Entry 1LCC (solution NMR); this record covers chains C and A of the 3 polymer chains in the assembly.

Chain C:
Molecule: 11-nt DNA strand
Sequence (11 nucleotides; row label = number of the first residue in the row):
     1 CGCTCACAAT T
Metal / ion sites: Na+ near DT4 (its only coordinating residue here)

Chain A:
Protein: Lac Repressor
Source organism: Escherichia coli
Reference sequence: P03023 (LACI_ECOLI); residue numbers follow UniProt; this construct covers 1-51
Chain sequence (51 residues; each row starts with the number of its first residue):
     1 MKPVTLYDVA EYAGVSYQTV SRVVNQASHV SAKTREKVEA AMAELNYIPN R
UniProt features mapped onto this chain:
  - DNA-binding region: Leu6 to Asn25 (H-T-H motif)
  - mutagenesis: Tyr17 (Y17H: Broadening of specificity), Arg22 (R22N: Recognizes an operator variant)

Interface between chain C and chain A:
Contacting residue pairs - 24 pairs, chain C then chain A:
  DG2(C) with Thr5(A), phosphate contact; Asn50(A), phosphate contact; Arg51(A), phosphate contact
  DC3(C) with Thr5(A), phosphate contact; Leu6(A), phosphate contact; Tyr17(A), base contact; Tyr47(A), phosphate contact; Ile48(A), phosphate contact; Pro49(A), phosphate contact; Asn50(A), phosphate contact; Arg51(A), phosphate contact
  DT4(C) with Leu6(A), phosphate contact; Tyr17(A), base contact; Gln18(A), base contact; Ser21(A), phosphate contact; Val24(A), phosphate contact; Asn25(A), phosphate contact
  DC5(C) with Gln18(A), base contact; Arg22(A), base contact; Gln26(A), base contact
  DA6(C) with Gln18(A), base contact; Arg22(A), base contact; Gln26(A), base contact
  DC7(C) with Arg22(A), base contact
Other interface residues (no listed pair), chain C (7 interface residues in all): DC1
Other interface residues (no listed pair), chain A (15 interface residues in all): Pro3

In short:
7 residues of chain C face 15 of chain A across their interface. From UniProt: 2 mutagenesis sites on chain A.
Here chain C is an 11-nt DNA strand and chain A is Lac Repressor (Escherichia coli). Entry 1LCC (Structure of
the complex of lac repressor headpiece and an 11 base-pair half-operator) was determined by solution NMR,
deposited together with 1LCD.
